Entry 6JK5 (X-ray diffraction, 1.25 A resolution); this record covers chain A.

[Chain A]
Protein: Type II antifreeze protein
Organism: Hypomesus nipponensis
Reference sequence: P84493 (P84493_9TELE); residues 1-130 here correspond to UniProt positions 18-147 (UniProt number = residue number + 17)
Amino-acid sequence (136 residues; numbered -5 to 130; the number before each row is that of its first residue; numbers below 1 keep their minus sign (His-5 is residue -5)):
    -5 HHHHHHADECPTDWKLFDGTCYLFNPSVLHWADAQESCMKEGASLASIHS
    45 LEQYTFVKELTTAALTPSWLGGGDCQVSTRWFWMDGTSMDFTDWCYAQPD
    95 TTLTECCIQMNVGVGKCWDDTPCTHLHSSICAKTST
Unresolved in the structure: -5 to 3, 129-130
Sequence notes: expression tag (-5 to 0); engineered mutation Asp12 (Asn29 in P84493)
Disulfides: Cys4-Cys15, Cys32-Cys125, Cys69-Cys100, Cys89-Cys111, Cys101-Cys117
Reported in the primary citation:
  - conformationally variable residues (order/disorder transition, side-chain flip): Trp75, Asp94 to Glu99, Asp113, Asp114
  - contacts within the chain: Trp75-Asp114 (hydrogen bond)

[Summary]
The paper reports conformational variability at Trp75, Asp94 and Asp113 among others; contacts within the
chain involving Asp114 and Trp75.
Chain A is Type II antifreeze protein (Hypomesus nipponensis); the structure, Ca2+-dependent type II
antifreeze protein (Ca2+-free form), was determined by X-ray diffraction, deposited together with 6JK4.
